4D6N - chains K and L of the 5 polymer chains in the assembly; structure by X-ray diffraction, 2.35 A resolution.

== Chain K ==
Protein: Homing endonuclease I-dmoi
Organism: Desulfurococcus mobilis
Notes: EC 3.1.-.-
UniProt: P21505 (DMO1_DESMO); residue numbers follow UniProt; this construct covers 2-188
Sequence (199 residues; row label = number of the first residue in the row):
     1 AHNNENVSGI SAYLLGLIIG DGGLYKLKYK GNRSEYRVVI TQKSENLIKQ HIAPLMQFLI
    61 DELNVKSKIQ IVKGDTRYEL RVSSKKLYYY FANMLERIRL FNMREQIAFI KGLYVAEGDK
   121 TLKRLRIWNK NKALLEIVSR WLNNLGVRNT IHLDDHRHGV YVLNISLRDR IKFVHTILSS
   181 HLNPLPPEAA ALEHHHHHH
Unresolved in the structure: 1-5, 183-199
Construct notes: expression tag (1, 189-199)
Metal / ion sites: Mg2+ site 1: Gly20, Glu117 (shared with 1 residue of chain M; 1 residue of chain N); Mg2+ site 2: Asp21, Ala116 (shared with DA14(L) of chain L; 1 residue of chain O)
UniProt features mapped onto this chain:
  - active site: Asp21, Glu117

== Chain L ==
Molecule: 14-nt DNA strand
Sequence (14 nucleotides; numbered 1 to 14; the number before each row is that of its first residue):
     1 GCCTTGCCGG GTAA
Metal / ion sites: Mg2+: DA14 (shared with Asp21(K), Ala116(K) of chain K; 1 residue of chain O)

== How chain K and chain L interact ==
Pairs across the interface (26; chain K residue first):
  Asp21(K) - DA14(L)  phosphate contact
  Thr41(K) - DA14(L)  sugar contact
  Gln42(K) - DA14(L)  phosphate contact
  Lys43(K) - DA13(L)  salt bridge to the phosphate
  Lys43(K) - DA14(L)  hydrogen bond to the phosphate
  Thr76(K) - DA13(L)  base contact
  Thr76(K) - DA14(L)  hydrogen bond to the base
  Arg77(K) - DA14(L)  base contact
  Arg124(K) - DT5(L)  base contact
  Arg124(K) - DG6(L)  hydrogen bond to the base
  Arg124(K) - DC7(L)  base contact
  Thr150(K) - DG6(L)  hydrogen bond to the phosphate
  His152(K) - DG6(L)  salt bridge to the phosphate
  His152(K) - DC7(L)  salt bridge to the phosphate
  Asp154(K) - DC7(L)  base contact
  Asp154(K) - DC8(L)  hydrogen bond to the base
  Arg157(K) - DG9(L)  hydrogen bond to the base
  Arg157(K) - DG10(L)  hydrogen bond to the base
  Arg157(K) - DG11(L)  base contact
  Asn164(K) - DT5(L)  phosphate contact
  Asn164(K) - DG6(L)  phosphate contact
  Ile165(K) - DT5(L)  phosphate contact
  Ser166(K) - DT5(L)  hydrogen bond to the phosphate
  Leu167(K) - DT4(L)  phosphate contact
  Leu167(K) - DT5(L)  hydrogen bond to the phosphate
  Arg170(K) - DT4(L)  salt bridge to the phosphate
Interface residues without a listed pair, chain K (22 interface residues in all): Ala116, Arg126, Leu153, His156, His158, Arg168
Interface residues without a listed pair, chain L (11 interface residues in all): DT12

== Summary ==
Chain K and chain L form an interface of 22 and 11 residues respectively, with 9 hydrogen bonds and 4 salt
bridges. Among the polar pairs are Thr76(K)-DA14(L), Arg124(K)-DG6(L) and Asp154(K)-DC8(L). Curated annotation
(UniProt) lists active-site residues Asp21(K) and Glu117(K) on chain K.
Here chain K is Homing endonuclease I-dmoi (Desulfurococcus mobilis) and chain L is a 14-nt DNA strand. Entry
4D6N (The crystal structure of I-dmoi in complex with its target DNA at 10 days incubation in ...) was
determined by X-ray diffraction, deposited together with 4D6O, 4UN7, 4UN8, 4UN9, 4UNA, 4UNB, 4UNC and 4UT0.
